Entry 8SXA (electron microscopy, 3.30 A resolution); this record covers chain A.

== Chain A ==
Name: Multidrug resistance-associated protein 4
Source organism: Bos taurus
UniProtKB: F1MUC1 (F1MUC1_BOVIN); the construct has insertions or renumbered stretches relative to UniProt, so the offset changes along the chain: 1-102 = UniProt 1-102; 178-1325 = UniProt 103-1250
Chain sequence (1325 residues; row label = number of the first residue in the row):
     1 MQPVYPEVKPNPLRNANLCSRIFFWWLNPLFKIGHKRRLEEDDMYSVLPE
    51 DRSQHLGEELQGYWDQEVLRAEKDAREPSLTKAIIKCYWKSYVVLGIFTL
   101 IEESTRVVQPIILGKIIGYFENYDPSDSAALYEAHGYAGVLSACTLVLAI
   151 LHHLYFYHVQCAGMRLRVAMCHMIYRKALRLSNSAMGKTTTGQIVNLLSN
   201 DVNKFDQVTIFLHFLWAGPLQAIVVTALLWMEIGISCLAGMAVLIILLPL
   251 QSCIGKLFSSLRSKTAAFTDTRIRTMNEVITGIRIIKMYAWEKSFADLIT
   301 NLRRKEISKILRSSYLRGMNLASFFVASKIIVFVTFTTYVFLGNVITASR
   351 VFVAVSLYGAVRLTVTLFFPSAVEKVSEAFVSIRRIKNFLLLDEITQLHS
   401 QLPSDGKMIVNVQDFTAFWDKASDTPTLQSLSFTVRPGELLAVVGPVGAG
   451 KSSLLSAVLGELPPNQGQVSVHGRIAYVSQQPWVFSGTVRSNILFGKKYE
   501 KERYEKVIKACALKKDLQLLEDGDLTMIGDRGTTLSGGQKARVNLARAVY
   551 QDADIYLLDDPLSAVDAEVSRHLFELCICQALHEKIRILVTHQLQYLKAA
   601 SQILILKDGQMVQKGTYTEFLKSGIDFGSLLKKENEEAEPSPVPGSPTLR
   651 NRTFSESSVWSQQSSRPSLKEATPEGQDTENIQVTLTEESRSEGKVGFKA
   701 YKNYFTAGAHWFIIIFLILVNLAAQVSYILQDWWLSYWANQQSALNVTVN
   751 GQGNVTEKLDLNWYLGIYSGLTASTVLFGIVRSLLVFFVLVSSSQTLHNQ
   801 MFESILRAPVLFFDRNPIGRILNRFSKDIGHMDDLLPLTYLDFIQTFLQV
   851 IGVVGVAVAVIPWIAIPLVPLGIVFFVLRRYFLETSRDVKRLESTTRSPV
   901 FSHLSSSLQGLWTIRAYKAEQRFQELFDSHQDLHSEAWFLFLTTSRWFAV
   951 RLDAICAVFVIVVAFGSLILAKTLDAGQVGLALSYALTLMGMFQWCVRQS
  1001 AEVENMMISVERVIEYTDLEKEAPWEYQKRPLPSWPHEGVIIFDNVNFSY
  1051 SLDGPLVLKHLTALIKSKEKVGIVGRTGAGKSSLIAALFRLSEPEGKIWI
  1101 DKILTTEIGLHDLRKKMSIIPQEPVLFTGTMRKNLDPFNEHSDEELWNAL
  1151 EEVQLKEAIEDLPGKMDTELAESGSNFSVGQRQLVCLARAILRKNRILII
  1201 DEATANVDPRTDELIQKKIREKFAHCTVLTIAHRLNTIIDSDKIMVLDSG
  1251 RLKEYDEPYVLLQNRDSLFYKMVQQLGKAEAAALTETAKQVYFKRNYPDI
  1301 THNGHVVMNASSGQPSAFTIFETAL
Unresolved in the structure: 1-47, 399-407, 616-694, 746-755, 1299-1325
Construct notes: insertion (103-177)
From the paper describing this entry:
  - conformationally variable residues (domain motion): Phe211
  - catalytic residues: Glu1202 (by similarity / conservation)

== Summary ==
The paper reports the catalytic residue Glu1202; conformational variability at Phe211.
Chain A is Multidrug resistance-associated protein 4 (Bos taurus); the structure, Inward-facing wide
conformation of bovine multidrug resistance protein 4 (MRP4) in MSP lipid nanodisc, was determined by electron
microscopy, deposited together with 8SWN, 8SX7, 8SX8, 8SX9 and 8SXB.
